Entry 9LR7 (X-ray diffraction, 2.43 A resolution); this record covers chain B.

== Chain B ==
Molecule: Endocarditis and biofilm-associated pilus minor subunit EbpB
Source organism: Enterococcus faecalis OG1RF
Sequence (436 residues; row label = number of the first residue in the row):
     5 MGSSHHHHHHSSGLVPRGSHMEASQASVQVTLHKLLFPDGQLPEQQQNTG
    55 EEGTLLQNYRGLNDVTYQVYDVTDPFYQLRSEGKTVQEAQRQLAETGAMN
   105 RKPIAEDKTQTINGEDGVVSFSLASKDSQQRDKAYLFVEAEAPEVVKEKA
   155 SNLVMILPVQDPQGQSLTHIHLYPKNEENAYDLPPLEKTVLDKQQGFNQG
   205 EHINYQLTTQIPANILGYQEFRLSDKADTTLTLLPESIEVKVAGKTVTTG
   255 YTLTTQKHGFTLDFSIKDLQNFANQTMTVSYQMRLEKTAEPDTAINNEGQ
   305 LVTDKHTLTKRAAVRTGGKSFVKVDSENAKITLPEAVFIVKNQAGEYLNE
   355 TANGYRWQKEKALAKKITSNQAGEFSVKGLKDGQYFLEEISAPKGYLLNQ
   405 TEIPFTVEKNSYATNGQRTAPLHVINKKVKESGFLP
Not modelled in the structure: 5-29, 51-59
Glycans and other covalent adducts: covalent link Lys38-Asn180, Lys192-Asn301, Lys327-Asn430
Bound ions: Na+ site 1: Asp186, Asn218, Tyr222; Na+ site 2 near Asn208 (its only coordinating residue here); Na+ site 3: Tyr255 (shared with 2 residues of chain C); Na+ site 4: Thr259, Gln260 (shared with 1 residue of chain C); Na+ site 5: Ser324, Tyr416, Thr423

== In short ==
The Na+ site 1 is built by Asp186, Asn218 and Tyr222. The Na+ site 4 is built by Thr259 and Gln260.
Chain B is Endocarditis and biofilm-associated pilus minor subunit EbpB (Enterococcus faecalis OG1RF); the
structure, Crystal Structure of the Basal pilin EbpB from Enterococcus faecalis, was determined by X-ray
diffraction (same publication as 9LJ6, 9LKS, 9LLW, 9LTY and 9M00).
